6BCI - chains A and B of the 3 polymer chains in the assembly; structure by X-ray diffraction, 2.28 A resolution.

Chain A:
Molecule: Ribosomal protein 3/homing endonuclease-like fusion protein
From: Leptographium truncatum
Reference sequence: C7SWF3 (C7SWF3_9PEZI); residues 1-315 here correspond to UniProt positions 398-712 (UniProt number = residue number + 397)
Chain sequence (315 residues; numbered 1 to 315; the number before each row is that of its first residue):
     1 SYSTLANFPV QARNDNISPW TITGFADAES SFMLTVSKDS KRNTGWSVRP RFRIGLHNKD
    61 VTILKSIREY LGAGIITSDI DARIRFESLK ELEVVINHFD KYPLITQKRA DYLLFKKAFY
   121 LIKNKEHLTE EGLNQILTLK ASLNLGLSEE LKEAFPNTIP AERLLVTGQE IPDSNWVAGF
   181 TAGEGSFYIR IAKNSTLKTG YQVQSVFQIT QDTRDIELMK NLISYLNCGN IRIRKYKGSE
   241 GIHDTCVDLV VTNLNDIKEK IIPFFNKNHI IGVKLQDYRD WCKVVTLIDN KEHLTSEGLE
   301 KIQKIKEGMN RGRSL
Unresolved in the structure: 1-14, 236-244
Bound ions: Ca2+ site 1: Ala-28, Glu-184 (shared with DA17(B) of chain B; 1 residue of chain D); Ca2+ site 2: Glu-29, Gly-183 (shared with DT16(B) of chain B; 1 residue of chain D); Ca2+ site 3: Glu-29, Glu-184 (shared with DT16(B), DA17(B) of chain B; 2 residues of chain D)
Reported in the primary citation:
  - mutagenesis - E184D: increased catalytic activity on non-cognate substrates
  - mutagenesis - E184D: increased catalytic activity on multiple central 4 substrates

Chain B:
Molecule: 27-nt DNA strand
Sequence (27 nucleotides; numbered 1 to 27; the number before each row is that of its first residue):
     1 GGTCTAAACG TCGGTTAGGA GCATTTG
Bound ions: Ca2+ site 1: DT16 (shared with Glu-29(A), Gly-183(A) of chain A; 1 residue of chain D); Ca2+ site 2: DT16, DA17 (shared with Glu-29(A), Glu-184(A) of chain A; 2 residues of chain D); Ca2+ site 3: DA17 (shared with Ala-28(A), Glu-184(A) of chain A; 1 residue of chain D)

Chain A / chain B interface:
Residue-residue contacts (60; chain A residue first):
  Ala-28(A) with DA17(B), phosphate contact
  Glu-29(A) with DT16(B), phosphate contact; DA17(B), phosphate contact
  Ser-30(A) with DA17(B), sugar contact; DG18(B), phosphate contact
  Ser-31(A) with DA17(B), sugar contact; DG18(B), hydrogen bond to the phosphate
  Met-33(A) with DG18(B), sugar contact; DG19(B), phosphate contact
  Thr-35(A) with DA20(B), base contact
  Ser-37(A) with DA20(B), sugar contact; DG21(B), hydrogen bond to the phosphate
  Arg-49(A) with DG21(B), base contact
  Arg-51(A) with DA20(B), hydrogen bond to the base; DG21(B), hydrogen bond to the base
  Arg-53(A) with DG18(B), hydrogen bond to the base; DG19(B), hydrogen bond to the base
  Gly-55(A) with DT16(B), sugar contact
  Leu-56(A) with DT16(B), phosphate contact
  His-57(A) with DT15(B), phosphate contact; DT16(B), hydrogen bond to the phosphate
  Asp-81(A) with DT16(B), base contact
  Arg-83(A) with DA17(B), base contact; DG18(B), hydrogen bond to the base; DG19(B), hydrogen bond to the base
  Lys-108(A) with DG18(B), phosphate contact
  Lys-140(A) with DA20(B), salt bridge to the phosphate
  Leu-143(A) with DG19(B), phosphate contact
  Asn-144(A) with DG18(B), phosphate contact; DG19(B), hydrogen bond to the phosphate
  Leu-145(A) with DG18(B), phosphate contact; DG19(B), hydrogen bond to the phosphate
  Gly-146(A) with DG19(B), phosphate contact
  Ser-148(A) with DA20(B), phosphate contact
  Glu-184(A) with DA17(B), phosphate contact
  Arg-190(A) with DA7(B), hydrogen bond to the base; DA8(B), base contact
  Thr-196(A) with DT3(B), sugar contact; DC4(B), base contact
  Leu-197(A) with DC4(B), phosphate contact; DT5(B), base contact
  Lys-198(A) with DC4(B), hydrogen bond to the phosphate
  Gln-202(A) with DT5(B), base contact; DA6(B), hydrogen bond to the base; DA7(B), hydrogen bond to the base
  Gln-204(A) with DA6(B), hydrogen bond to the base; DA7(B), hydrogen bond to the base
  Asn-230(A) with DA7(B), hydrogen bond to the phosphate; DA8(B), phosphate contact
  Arg-232(A) with DC9(B), base contact; DG10(B), hydrogen bond to the base; DT11(B), hydrogen bond to the base
  Thr-252(A) with DA6(B), sugar contact; DA7(B), hydrogen bond to the phosphate
  Asn-253(A) with DA6(B), sugar contact; DA7(B), hydrogen bond to the phosphate
  Leu-254(A) with DA6(B), hydrogen bond to the phosphate
  His-293(A) with DT5(B), salt bridge to the phosphate
  Leu-294(A) with DC4(B), sugar contact; DT5(B), phosphate contact
Other interface residues (no listed pair), chain A (43 interface residues in all): Phe-32, Leu-34, Val-36, Asp-60, Ile-231, Arg-234, Asn-255
Other interface residues (no listed pair), chain B (18 interface residues in all): DC12, DC22

In short:
The interface between chain A and chain B involves 43 residues on one side and 18 on the other, with 23
hydrogen bonds and 2 salt bridges. Polar contacts include Arg-51(A)/DA20(B), Arg-51(A)/DG21(B) and
Arg-53(A)/DG18(B). The paper reports that E184D of chain A increases catalytic activity on non-cognate
substrates; E184D of chain A increases catalytic activity on multiple central 4 substrates.
Here chain A is Ribosomal protein 3/homing endonuclease-like fusion protein (Leptographium truncatum) and
chain B is a 27-nt DNA strand. Entry 6BCI (Wild-type I-LtrI bound to non-cognate C4 substrate (pre-cleavage
complex)) was determined by X-ray diffraction, deposited together with 6BCE, 6BCF, 6BCG, 6BCN and 6BCT.
